1X1L - chains A and X; structure by electron microscopy, 13.50 A resolution (very low resolution: no residue pairs are listed; an interface is given only as per-side residue counts).

[Chain A]
Molecule: 130-nt RNA strand
Organism: Thermus thermophilus
Sequence (130 nucleotides; numbered 400 to 534; 5 numbers in that range are skipped by the numbering (no residue carries them; nothing is unmodelled there); the number before each row is that of its first residue):
   400 CGCCCGUCAC GCCAUGGGAG CGGGCUCUAC CCGAAGUCGC CGGG
   446 AGCCUACGGG
   459 CAGGCGCCGA GGGUAGGGCC CGUGACUGGG GCGAAGUCGU AACAAGGUAG CUGUACCGGA
   519 AGGUGCGGCU GGAUCA

[Chain X]
Molecule: GTP-binding protein era
Organism: Escherichia coli
Reference sequence: P06616 (ERA_ECOLI); residue numbers follow UniProt; this construct covers 1-301
Sequence (301 residues; row label = number of the first residue in the row):
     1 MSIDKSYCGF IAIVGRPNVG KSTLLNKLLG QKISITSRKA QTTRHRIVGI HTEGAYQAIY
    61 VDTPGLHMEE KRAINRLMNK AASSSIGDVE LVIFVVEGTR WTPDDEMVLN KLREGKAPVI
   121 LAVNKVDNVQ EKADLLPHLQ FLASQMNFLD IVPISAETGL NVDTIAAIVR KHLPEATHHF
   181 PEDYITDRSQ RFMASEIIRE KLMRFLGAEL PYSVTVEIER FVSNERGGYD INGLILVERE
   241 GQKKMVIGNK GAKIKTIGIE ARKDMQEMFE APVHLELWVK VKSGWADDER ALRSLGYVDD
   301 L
Not modelled in the structure: 1-3, 296-301
Swiss-Prot annotation at these positions:
  - region: Gly15 to Ser22 (G1), Gln41 to His45 (G2), Asp62 to Gly65 (G3), Asn124 to Asp127 (G4), Ile154 to Ala156 (G5)
  - binding site (GTP): Gly15 to Ser22, Asp62 to Leu66, Asn124 to Asp127
  - modified residue: Thr36 (Phosphothreonine), Ser37 (Phosphoserine)
  - mutagenesis: Cys8 (C8A: In era770; 20-fold reduction in GTP-binding. Confers growth sensitivity at 42 degrees Celsius; when associated with an unpublished 22 residue replacement in the C-terminus), Pro17 (P17R: In era1; suppresses a number of temperature-sensitive mutations affecting cell cycle; P17V: Confers sensitivity to cold), Asn26 (N26S: Confers sensitivity to cold; overexpression does not suppress an rbfA disruption), Lys39 to Gly49 (In Era-de; does not complement a disruption mutant, overexpression in a wt cells inhibits growth. Binds GTP poorly, Km for GTP increases 5-fold, Vmax for GTPase is 55% that of wt ...), Thr42 to Thr43 (Does not complement a disruption mutant, Km for GTP increases 12-fold, Vmax for GTPase is 49% that of wt. Overexpression partially suppresses an rbfA disruption), Ala156 (A156D: Confers sensitivity to cold; overexpression partially suppresses an rbfA disruption), Glu200 (E200K: Confers sensitivity to cold, cells do not divide properly but do replicate DNA and segregate nucleoids normally. 16S rRNA processing is decreased, ribosome assembly is defective ...)

[Interface between chain A and chain X]
At this resolution (14 A) residue pairs are not listed: 3 residues of chain A and 4 of chain X lie at the interface.

[Overview]
3 residues of chain A face 4 of chain X across their interface. Curated annotation (UniProt) lists 17
GTP-binding residues and 16 mutagenesis sites on chain X.
Here chain A is a 130-nt RNA strand (Thermus thermophilus) and chain X is GTP-binding protein era (Escherichia
coli). Entry 1X1L (Interaction of ERA,a GTPase protein, with the 3'minor domain of the 16S rRNA within the
THERMUS ...) was determined by electron microscopy (same publication as 1X18).
